PDB entry 4WCD | X-ray diffraction, 1.68 A resolution | chains A and B of the 4 polymer chains in the assembly

# Chain A (and B)
Molecule: Pteridine reductase
From: Trypanosoma brucei brucei
Notes: chain B of this document is another copy of the same molecule, construct and numbering; everything in this record applies to it too
UniProt: O76290 (O76290_TRYBB); residue numbers follow UniProt; this construct covers 1-268
Sequence (268 residues; row label = number of the first residue in the row):
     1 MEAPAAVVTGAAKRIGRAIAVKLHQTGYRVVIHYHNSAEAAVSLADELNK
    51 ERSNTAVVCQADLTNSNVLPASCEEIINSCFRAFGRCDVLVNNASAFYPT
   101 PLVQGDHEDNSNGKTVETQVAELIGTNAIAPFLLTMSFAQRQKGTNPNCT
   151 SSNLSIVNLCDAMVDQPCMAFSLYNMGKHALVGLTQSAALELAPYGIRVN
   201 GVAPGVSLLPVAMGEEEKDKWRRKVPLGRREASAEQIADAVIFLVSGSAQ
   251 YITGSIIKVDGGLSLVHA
Disordered / not traced: 1, 105-112, 143-151
Small-molecule neighbours:
  - 3KH (5-(1H-benzotriazol-6-yl)-1,3,4-thiadiazol-2-amine): Arg14, Ser95, Phe97, Cys168, Tyr174, Gly205, Val206, Leu208, Leu209, Pro210, Trp221
  - NADP (NAP; NADP nicotinamide-adenine-dinucleotide phosphate): Gly10, Lys13, Arg14, Ile15, Gly16, His33, Tyr34, His35, Asn36, Ser37, Ala61, Asp62, Leu63, Thr64, Asn93, Ala94, Ser95, Ala96, Thr126, Asn127, Leu159, Cys160, Asp161, Tyr174, Lys178, Pro204, Gly205, Val206, Ser207, Leu208
Reported in the primary citation:
  - binding site for 3KH: Ser95, Phe97, Tyr174, Trp221

# Chain A / chain B interface
Residue-residue contacts (59; chain A residue first):
  Gln186(A) - Leu265(B)
  Leu190(A) - Pro226(B)  hydrophobic
  Leu190(A) - Leu265(B)
  Leu190(A) - Val266(B)  hydrophobic
  Ala193(A) - Pro226(B)
  Ala193(A) - Leu227(B)
  Arg198(A) - Leu227(B)
  Val206(A) - Tyr251(B)
  Val225(A) - Tyr251(B)
  Pro226(A) - Leu190(B)  hydrophobic
  Pro226(A) - Ala193(B)
  Leu227(A) - Ala193(B)
  Leu227(A) - Arg198(B)
  Leu227(A) - Gln250(B)
  Leu227(A) - Tyr251(B)
  Leu227(A) - Thr253(B)
  Arg230(A) - Tyr251(B)  hydrogen bond (backbone-side chain)
  Glu231(A) - Tyr251(B)
  Ala232(A) - Tyr251(B)  hydrogen bond (backbone-side chain)
  Gln236(A) - Gln250(B)  hydrogen bond
  Gln236(A) - Tyr251(B)
  Asp239(A) - Ser248(B)
  Phe243(A) - Phe243(B)  hydrophobic
  Ser248(A) - Asp239(B)
  Gln250(A) - Leu227(B)
  Gln250(A) - Gln236(B)  hydrogen bond
  Tyr251(A) - Val206(B)
  Tyr251(A) - Val225(B)
  Tyr251(A) - Leu227(B)
  Tyr251(A) - Arg230(B)  hydrogen bond (side chain-backbone)
  Tyr251(A) - Glu231(B)
  Tyr251(A) - Ala232(B)  hydrogen bond (side chain-backbone)
  Tyr251(A) - Gln236(B)
  Tyr251(A) - Val259(B)
  Tyr251(A) - Asp260(B)
  Tyr251(A) - Gly261(B)  hydrogen bond (backbone-backbone)
  Ile252(A) - Lys258(B)
  Thr253(A) - Asp260(B)
  Thr253(A) - Gly261(B)
  Thr253(A) - Gly262(B)
  Gly254(A) - Lys258(B)  hydrogen bond (backbone-side chain)
  Gly254(A) - Leu265(B)
  Ser255(A) - Lys258(B)  hydrogen bond (side chain-backbone)
  Ile257(A) - Ile257(B)  hydrophobic
  Lys258(A) - Ile252(B)
  Lys258(A) - Gly254(B)  hydrogen bond (side chain-backbone)
  Lys258(A) - Ser255(B)  hydrogen bond (backbone-side chain)
  Val259(A) - Tyr251(B)
  Val259(A) - Ile252(B)  hydrophobic
  Asp260(A) - Tyr251(B)
  Asp260(A) - Thr253(B)
  Gly261(A) - Tyr251(B)  hydrogen bond (backbone-backbone)
  Gly261(A) - Thr253(B)
  Gly262(A) - Thr253(B)
  Leu265(A) - Gln186(B)
  Leu265(A) - Ala189(B)  hydrophobic
  Leu265(A) - Leu190(B)
  Leu265(A) - Gly254(B)
  Val266(A) - Leu190(B)  hydrophobic
Other interface residues (no listed pair), chain A (33 interface residues in all): Ala189, Pro194, Ala240, Gly247
Other interface residues (no listed pair), chain B (33 interface residues in all): Pro194, Ala240, Gly247

# In short
The chain A/chain B interface involves 33 residues from each chain; the contacts include 12 hydrogen bonds.
Polar contacts include Arg230(A)-Tyr251(B), Ala232(A)-Tyr251(B) and Gln236(A)-Gln250(B). Chain A binds NADP
and compound 3KH. From the paper: a binding site for 3KH at Ser95(A), Phe97(A) and Tyr174(A) among others.
Both chains are Pteridine reductase (Trypanosoma brucei brucei). Entry 4WCD (Trypanosoma brucei PTR1 in
complex with inhibitor 10) was determined by X-ray diffraction, deposited together with 5IZC, 4WCF, 2YHI and
2YHU.
